7A9D - chains A and B; structure by X-ray diffraction, 2.70 A resolution.

== Chain A ==
Protein: Hemagglutinin
Source organism: Influenza A virus (A/duck/Alberta/60/1976(H12N5))
Reference sequence: C6KJK3 (C6KJK3_I76A2); residues 1-321 here correspond to UniProt positions 6-326 (UniProt number = residue number + 5)
Sequence (323 residues; each row starts with the number of its first residue; numbers below 1 keep their minus sign (Asp-1 is residue -1)):
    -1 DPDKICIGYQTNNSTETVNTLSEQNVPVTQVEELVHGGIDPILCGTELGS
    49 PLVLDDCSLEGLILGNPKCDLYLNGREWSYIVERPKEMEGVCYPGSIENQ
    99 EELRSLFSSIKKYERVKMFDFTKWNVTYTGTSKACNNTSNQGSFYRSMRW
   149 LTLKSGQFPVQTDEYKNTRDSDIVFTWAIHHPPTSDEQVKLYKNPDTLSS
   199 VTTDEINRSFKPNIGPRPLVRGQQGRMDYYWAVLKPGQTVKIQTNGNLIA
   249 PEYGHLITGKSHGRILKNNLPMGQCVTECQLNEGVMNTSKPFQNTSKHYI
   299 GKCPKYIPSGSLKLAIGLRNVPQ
Not modelled in the structure: -1
Cystine bridges: Cys42-Cys273, Cys55-Cys67, Cys90-Cys133, Cys277-Cys301
Glycans and other covalent adducts: N-acetylglucosamine (NAG) linked to Asn123, Asn134, Asn292
Sequence notes: expression tag (-1 to 0)

== Chain B ==
Protein: Hemagglutinin
Source organism: Influenza A virus (A/duck/Alberta/60/1976(H12N5))
Reference sequence: P03446 (HEMA_I76A2); residues 326-492 here correspond to UniProt positions 343-509 (UniProt number = residue number + 17)
Sequence (167 residues; numbered 326 to 492; the number before each row is that of its first residue):
   326 GLFGAIAGFIEGGWPGLVAGWYGFQHQNAEGTGIAADRDSTQRAIDNMQN
   376 KLNNVIDKMNKQFEVVNHEFSEVESRINMINSKIDDQITDIWAYNAELLV
   426 LLENQKTLDEHDANVRNLHDRVRRVLRENAIDTGDGCFEILHKCDNNCMD
   476 TIRNGTYNHKEYEEESK
Not modelled in the structure: 356-358, 466-469, 488-492
Swiss-Prot annotation at these positions:
  - glycosylation: Asn479 (N-linked (GlcNAc...) asparagine)
Reported in the primary citation:
  - self-association interface (contacts with another copy of this molecule); pairs are residue here / residue on that copy: Lys383-Glu422 (salt bridge), Arg401

== Chain A / chain B interface ==
Cross-chain cystine bridges: Cys4(A)-Cys462(B)
Residue-residue contacts (108):
  Asp1(A) - Gln352(B)
  Asp1(A) - Asn353(B)
  Asp1(A) - Ala354(B)
  Asp1(A) - Glu464(B)
  Asp1(A) - Ile465(B)  hydrogen bond (backbone-backbone)
  Lys2(A) - His351(B)
  Lys2(A) - Gln352(B)  hydrogen bond (backbone-backbone)
  Lys2(A) - Phe463(B)
  Lys2(A) - Met474(B)
  Ile3(A) - Cys462(B)
  Ile3(A) - Phe463(B)  hydrogen bond (backbone-backbone)
  Ile3(A) - Met474(B)  hydrophobic
  Ile3(A) - Ile477(B)  hydrophobic
  Cys4(A) - Trp339(B)
  Cys4(A) - Phe349(B)
  Cys4(A) - Gln350(B)  hydrogen bond (backbone-backbone)
  Cys4(A) - Gly461(B)
  Cys4(A) - Cys462(B)  disulfide
  Ile5(A) - Ile335(B)
  Ile5(A) - Trp339(B)
  Ile5(A) - Gly348(B)
  Ile5(A) - Phe349(B)  hydrophobic
  Ile5(A) - Leu443(B)  hydrophobic
  Ile5(A) - His444(B)
  Ile5(A) - Gly461(B)  hydrogen bond (backbone-backbone)
  Ile5(A) - Phe463(B)  hydrophobic
  Gly6(A) - Trp339(B)
  Gly6(A) - Tyr347(B)
  Gly6(A) - Gly348(B)  hydrogen bond (backbone-backbone)
  Tyr7(A) - Ile331(B)
  Tyr7(A) - Ala332(B)  hydrogen bond (side chain-backbone)
  Tyr7(A) - Ile335(B)  hydrogen bond (side chain-backbone)
  Tyr7(A) - Glu336(B)
  Tyr7(A) - Gly337(B)
  Tyr7(A) - Gly338(B)
  Tyr7(A) - Trp339(B)  hydrogen bond (backbone-backbone)
  Tyr7(A) - Trp346(B)
  Gln8(A) - Trp339(B)
  Gln8(A) - Leu342(B)
  Gln8(A) - Gly345(B)
  Gln8(A) - Trp346(B)  hydrogen bond (backbone-backbone)
  Thr9(A) - Gly338(B)
  Thr9(A) - Trp339(B)
  Thr9(A) - Pro340(B)
  Val16(A) - Asn429(B)
  Asn17(A) - Leu426(B)
  Asn17(A) - Asn429(B)  hydrogen bond (backbone-side chain)
  Thr18(A) - Leu426(B)
  Thr18(A) - Asn429(B)
  Thr18(A) - Gln430(B)  hydrogen bond
  Thr18(A) - Leu433(B)
  Leu19(A) - Leu426(B)
  Ser20(A) - Gln430(B)
  Val26(A) - Leu433(B)  hydrophobic
  Gln28(A) - Trp346(B)  hydrogen bond
  Glu30(A) - Leu377(B)
  Leu32(A) - Val425(B)  hydrophobic
  Glu99(A) - Glu394(B)
  Glu99(A) - Ser396(B)
  Glu99(A) - Glu399(B)
  Arg102(A) - Glu394(B)  salt bridge
  Arg262(A) - Glu389(B)
  Arg262(A) - Val390(B)  hydrogen bond (side chain-backbone)
  Arg262(A) - Val391(B)
  Lys265(A) - Glu394(B)  salt bridge
  Phe290(A) - Met384(B)  hydrophobic
  Phe290(A) - Ala421(B)  hydrophobic
  Lys295(A) - Asp410(B)  hydrogen bond (side chain-backbone)
  Lys295(A) - Thr414(B)
  His296(A) - Val390(B)  hydrogen bond (side chain-backbone)
  His296(A) - Asn392(B)  hydrogen bond
  His296(A) - Asp410(B)
  Tyr297(A) - Gln387(B)
  Tyr297(A) - Phe388(B)  hydrogen bond (side chain-backbone)
  Ile298(A) - Glu389(B)
  Gly299(A) - Glu389(B)  hydrogen bond (backbone-side chain)
  Cys301(A) - Gln387(B)
  Lys303(A) - Met384(B)
  Lys303(A) - Lys386(B)
  Lys303(A) - Trp417(B)
  Tyr304(A) - Thr414(B)
  Ile305(A) - Ala421(B)  hydrophobic
  Pro306(A) - Ala418(B)
  Ser307(A) - Glu422(B)  hydrogen bond
  Leu310(A) - Ala421(B)
  Leu310(A) - Glu422(B)
  Leu310(A) - Val425(B)  hydrophobic
  Lys311(A) - Val425(B)
  Lys311(A) - Asn429(B)  hydrogen bond (backbone-side chain)
  Leu312(A) - Leu377(B)  hydrophobic
  Leu312(A) - Asn429(B)
  Ala313(A) - Asn429(B)  hydrogen bond (backbone-side chain)
  Ala313(A) - Thr432(B)
  Ile314(A) - Met373(B)
  Ile314(A) - Thr432(B)
  Ile314(A) - His436(B)  hydrogen bond (backbone-side chain)
  Gly315(A) - Trp346(B)
  Gly315(A) - Thr432(B)
  Gly315(A) - His436(B)  hydrogen bond (backbone-side chain)
  Leu316(A) - Ile331(B)  hydrophobic
  Leu316(A) - Trp346(B)
  Leu316(A) - His436(B)
  Arg317(A) - Leu433(B)
  Val319(A) - Glu336(B)
  Val319(A) - Gly338(B)  hydrogen bond (backbone-backbone)
  Pro320(A) - Gly337(B)
  Gln321(A) - Gly338(B)
  Gln321(A) - Pro340(B)
Other interface residues (no listed pair), chain A (52 interface residues in all): Pro0, Val24, Thr27, His260, Gly261, Pro289, Lys300
Other interface residues (no listed pair), chain B (64 interface residues in all): Ala330, Val343, Ile381, Phe395, Asp411, Leu423, Leu427, Val440, Val447, Leu451
The authors on this interface:
  - interface residues, chain B: Met384(B)

== Overview ==
The interface between chain A and chain B involves 52 residues on one side and 64 on the other; the contacts
include 1 disulfide bond, 25 hydrogen bonds and 2 salt bridges. Among the polar pairs are Arg102(A)-Glu394(B),
Lys265(A)-Glu394(B) and Tyr7(A)-Ala332(B). The paper reports the interface residue Met384(B); a
self-association interface involving Lys383(B) and Arg401(B).
Here chain A is Hemagglutinin and chain B is Hemagglutinin, both from Influenza A virus
(A/duck/Alberta/60/1976(H12N5)). Entry 7A9D (Crystal structure of H12 Haemagglutinin) was determined by X-ray
diffraction (same publication as 6ZRK).
